PDB entry 5GZ8 | X-ray diffraction, 2.50 A resolution | chain A

== Chain A ==
Protein: Protein O-mannose kinase
From: Mus musculus
Notes: EC 2.7.1.-
UniProt: Q3TUA9 (SG196_MOUSE); residues 45-349 here = UniProt positions 45-349
Chain sequence (305 residues; row label = number of the first residue in the row):
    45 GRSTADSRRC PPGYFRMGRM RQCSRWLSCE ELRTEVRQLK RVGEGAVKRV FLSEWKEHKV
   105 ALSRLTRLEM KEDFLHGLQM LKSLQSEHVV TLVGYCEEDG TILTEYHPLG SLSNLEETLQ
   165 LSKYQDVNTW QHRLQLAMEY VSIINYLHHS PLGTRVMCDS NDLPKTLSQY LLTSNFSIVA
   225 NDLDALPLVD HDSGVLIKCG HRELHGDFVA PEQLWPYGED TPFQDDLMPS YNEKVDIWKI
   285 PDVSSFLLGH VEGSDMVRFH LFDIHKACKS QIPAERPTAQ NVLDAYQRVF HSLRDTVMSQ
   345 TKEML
Unresolved in the structure: 45-53, 88-91, 165-168, 235-238, 338-349
Differences from the reference sequence: engineered mutation Gln-66 (Asn in Q3TUA9), Gln-164 (Asn in Q3TUA9)
Disulfides: Cys-54/Cys-67, Cys-73/Cys-140, Cys-202/Cys-243

== Summary ==
Chain A is Protein O-mannose kinase (Mus musculus); the structure, Crystal structure of catalytic domain of
Protein O-mannosyl Kinase in ligand-free form, was determined by X-ray diffraction (same publication as 5GZ9).
